PDB entry 6MMH | electron microscopy, 8.21 A resolution (very low resolution: no residue pairs are listed; an interface is given only as per-side residue counts) | chains B and C of the 4 polymer chains in the assembly

# Chain B
Protein: Glutamate receptor ionotropic, NMDA 2A
Organism: Rattus norvegicus
Reference sequence: Q00959 (NMDE1_RAT); residues 1-837 here = UniProt positions 1-837
Sequence (837 residues; each row starts with the number of its first residue):
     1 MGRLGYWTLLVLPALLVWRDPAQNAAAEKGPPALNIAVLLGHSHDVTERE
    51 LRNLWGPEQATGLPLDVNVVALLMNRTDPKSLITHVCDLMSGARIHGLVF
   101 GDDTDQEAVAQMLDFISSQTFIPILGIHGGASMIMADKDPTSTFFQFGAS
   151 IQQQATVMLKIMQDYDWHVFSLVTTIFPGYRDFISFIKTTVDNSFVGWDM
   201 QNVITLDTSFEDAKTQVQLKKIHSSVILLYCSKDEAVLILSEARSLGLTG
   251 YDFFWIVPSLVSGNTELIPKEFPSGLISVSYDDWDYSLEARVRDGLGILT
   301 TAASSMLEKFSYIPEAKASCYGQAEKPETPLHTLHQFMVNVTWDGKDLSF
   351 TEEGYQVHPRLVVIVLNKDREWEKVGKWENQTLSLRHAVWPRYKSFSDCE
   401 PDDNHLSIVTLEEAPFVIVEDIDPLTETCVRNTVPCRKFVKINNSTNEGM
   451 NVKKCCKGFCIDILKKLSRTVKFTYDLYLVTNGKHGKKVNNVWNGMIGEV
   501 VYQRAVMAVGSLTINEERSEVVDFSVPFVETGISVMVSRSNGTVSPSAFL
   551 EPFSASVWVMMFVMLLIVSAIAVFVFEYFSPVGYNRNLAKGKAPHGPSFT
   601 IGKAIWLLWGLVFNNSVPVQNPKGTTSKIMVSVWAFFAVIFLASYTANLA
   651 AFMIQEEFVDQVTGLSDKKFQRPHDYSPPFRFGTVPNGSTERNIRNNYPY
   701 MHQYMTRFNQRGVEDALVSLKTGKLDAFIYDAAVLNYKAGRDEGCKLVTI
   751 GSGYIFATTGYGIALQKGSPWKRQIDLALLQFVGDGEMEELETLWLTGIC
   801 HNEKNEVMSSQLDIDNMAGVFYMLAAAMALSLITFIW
Not modelled in the structure: 1-33, 324-329, 580-597, 803-808
Disulfides: C87-C320, C429-C455
Covalent attachments: N-acetylglucosamine (NAG) linked to N75, N340, N380, N443, N444, N687
Construct notes: conflict T758 (Ser in Q00959)

# Chain C
Protein: Glutamate receptor ionotropic, NMDA 1
Organism: Rattus norvegicus
Reference sequence: P35439 (NMDZ1_RAT), isoform P35439-5; residues 1-838 here = UniProt positions 1-838
Sequence (838 residues; numbered 1 to 838; the number before each row is that of its first residue):
     1 MSTMHLLTFALLFSCSFARAACDPKIVNIGAVLSTRKHEQMFREAVNQAN
    51 KRHGSWKIQLNATSVTHKPNAIQMALSVCEDLISSQVYAILVSHPPTPND
   101 HFTPTPVSYTAGFYRIPVLGLTTRMSIYSDKSIHLSFLRTVPPYSHQSSV
   151 WFEMMRVYNWNHIILLVSDDHEGRAAQKRLETLLEERESKAEKVLQFDPG
   201 TKNVTALLMEARELEARVIILSASEDDAATVYRAAAMLNMTGSGYVWLVG
   251 EREISGNALRYAPDGIIGLQLINGKNESAHISDAVGVVAQAVHELLEKEN
   301 ITDPPRGCVGNTNIWKTGPLFKRVLMSSKYADGVTGRVEFNEDGDRKFAN
   351 YSIMNLQNRKLVQVGIYNGTHVIPNDRKIIWPGGETEKPRGYQMSTRLKI
   401 VTIHQEPFVYVKPTMSDGTCKEEFTVNGDPVKKVICTGPNDTSPGSPRHT
   451 VPQCCYGFCIDLLIKLARTMNFTYEVHLVADGKFGTQERVNNSNKKEWNG
   501 MMGELLSGQADMIVAPLTINNERAQYIEFSKPFKYQGLTILVKKEIPRST
   551 LDSFMQPFQSTLWLLVGLSVHVVAVMLYLLDRFSPFGRFKVNSEEEEEDA
   601 LTLSSAMWFSWGVLLNSGIGEGAPRSFSARILGMVWAGFAMIIVASYTAN
   651 LAAFLVLDRPEERITGINDPRLRNPSDKFIYATVKQSSVDIYFRRQVELS
   701 TMYRHMEKHNYESAAEAIQAVRDNKLHAFIWDSAVLEFEASQKCDLVTTG
   751 ELFFRSGFGIGMRKDSPWKQNVSLSILKSHENGFMEDLDKTWVRYQECDS
   801 RSNAPATLTFENMAGVFMLVAGGIVAGIFLIFIEIAYK
Not modelled in the structure: 1-24, 549-550, 586-600, 618-625, 798-806
Disulfides: C420-C454, C436-C455
Covalent attachments: N-acetylglucosamine (NAG) linked to N61, N203, N239, N276, N300, N350, N368, N440, N471, N491, N771
Curated features (UniProtKB/Swiss-Prot):
  - region: L603 to P624 (Pore-forming)
  - binding site (glycine): P516, T518, R523, S688, D732
  - glycosylation (N-linked (GlcNAc...) asparagine): N61, N203, N239, N276, N300, N350, N368, N440, N471, N491, N674, N771

# Interface between chain B and chain C
At this resolution (8 A) residue pairs are not listed: 57 residues of chain B and 51 of chain C lie at the interface.

# Summary
57 residues of chain B and 51 residues of chain C are in contact. N-acetylglucosamine is covalently linked to
N75(B), N340(B), N380(B), N443(B), N444(B) and N687(B). N-acetylglucosamine is covalently linked to N61(C),
N203(C), N239(C), N276(C), N300(C) and N350(C) and 5 more.
Here chain B is Glutamate receptor ionotropic, NMDA 2A and chain C is Glutamate receptor ionotropic, NMDA 1,
both from Rattus norvegicus. Entry 6MMH (Diheteromeric NMDA receptor GluN1/GluN2A in the 'Extended-2'
conformation, in complex with glycine and glutamate, in the ...) was determined by electron microscopy (same
publication as 6MM9, 6MMA, 6MMB, 6MMG, 6MMI, 6MMJ and 12 further entries).
